PDB entry 8Y53 | electron microscopy, 2.93 A resolution | chains B and N of the 6 polymer chains in the assembly

Chain B:
Name: Guanine nucleotide-binding protein G(I)/G(S)/G(T) subunit beta-1
From: Homo sapiens
UniProt: P62873 (GBB1_HUMAN); residues 7-345 here correspond to UniProt positions 2-340 (UniProt number = residue number - 5)
Sequence (345 residues; numbered 1 to 345; the number before each row is that of its first residue):
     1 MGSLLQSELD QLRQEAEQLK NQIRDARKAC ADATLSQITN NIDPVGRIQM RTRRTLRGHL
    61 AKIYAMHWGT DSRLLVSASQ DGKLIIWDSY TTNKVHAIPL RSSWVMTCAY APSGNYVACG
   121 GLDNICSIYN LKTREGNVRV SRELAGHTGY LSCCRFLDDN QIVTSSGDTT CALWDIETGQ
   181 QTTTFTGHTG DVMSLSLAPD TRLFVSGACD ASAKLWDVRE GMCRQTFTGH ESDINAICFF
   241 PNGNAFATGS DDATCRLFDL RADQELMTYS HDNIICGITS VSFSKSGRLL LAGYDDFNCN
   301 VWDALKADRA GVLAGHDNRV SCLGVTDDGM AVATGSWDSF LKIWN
Unresolved in the structure: 1-7
Differences from the reference sequence: initiating methionine (1); expression tag (2-6)
UniProt features mapped onto this chain:
  - modified residue: Ser7 (N-acetylserine), His271 (Phosphohistidine)

Chain N:
Name: nanobody Nb35
From: Lama glama
Notes: antibody fragment or engineered binder
Sequence (150 residues; row label = number of the first residue in the row; numbers below 1 keep their minus sign (Met-21 is residue -21)):
   -21 MKYLLPTAAA GLLLLAAQPA MAQVQLQESG GGLVQPGGSL RLSCAASGFT FSNYKMNWVR
    39 QAPGKGLEWV SDISQSGASI SYTGSVKGRF TISRDNAKNT LYLQMNSLKP EDTAVYYCAR
    99 CPAPFTRDCF DVTSTTYAYR GQGTQVTVSS
Unresolved in the structure: -21 to 0

Chain B / chain N interface:
Contacting residue pairs (17):
  Arg24(B) - Gln1(N)  hydrogen bond
  Arg24(B) - Gln3(N)  hydrogen bond
  Cys209(B) - Tyr117(N)  hydrogen bond (backbone-side chain)
  Asp210(B) - Ala116(N)
  Asp210(B) - Tyr117(N)
  Ala211(B) - Tyr117(N)  hydrogen bond (backbone-side chain)
  Thr228(B) - Gln1(N)
  Glu231(B) - Gly26(N)
  Glu231(B) - Tyr32(N)
  Glu231(B) - Arg98(N)  hydrogen bond (backbone-side chain)
  Ser232(B) - Tyr32(N)
  Ser232(B) - Arg98(N)
  Ser232(B) - Pro100(N)
  Ser232(B) - Tyr117(N)  hydrogen bond (backbone-side chain)
  Asp233(B) - Tyr117(N)  hydrogen bond (backbone-side chain)
  Asp251(B) - Pro102(N)
  Ile275(B) - Phe103(N)
Other interface residues (no listed pair), chain B (14 interface residues in all): Lys20, Thr189, His230, Asp252
Other interface residues (no listed pair), chain N (13 interface residues in all): Val2, Phe27, Ala101

Summary:
14 residues of chain B face 13 of chain N across their interface, with 7 hydrogen bonds. Polar pairs include
Arg24(B)-Gln1(N), Arg24(B)-Gln3(N) and Cys209(B)-Tyr117(N).
Chain B is Guanine nucleotide-binding protein G(I)/G(S)/G(T) subunit beta-1 (Homo sapiens) and chain N is
nanobody Nb35 (Lama glama); the structure, Cryo-EM structure of the MK-5046-bound BRS3-Gq complex, was
determined by electron microscopy together with 8Y52 from the same study.
